6LOD - chains B and E of the 6 polymer chains in the assembly; structure by electron microscopy, 3.20 A resolution.

== Chain B ==
Name: Fe-S-cluster-containing hydrogenase components 1-like protein
Organism: Roseiflexus castenholzii (strain DSM 13941 / HLO8)
UniProtKB: A7NJ88 (A7NJ88_ROSCS); numbering as in UniProt (aligned over 78-1010)
Sequence (933 residues; each row starts with the number of its first residue):
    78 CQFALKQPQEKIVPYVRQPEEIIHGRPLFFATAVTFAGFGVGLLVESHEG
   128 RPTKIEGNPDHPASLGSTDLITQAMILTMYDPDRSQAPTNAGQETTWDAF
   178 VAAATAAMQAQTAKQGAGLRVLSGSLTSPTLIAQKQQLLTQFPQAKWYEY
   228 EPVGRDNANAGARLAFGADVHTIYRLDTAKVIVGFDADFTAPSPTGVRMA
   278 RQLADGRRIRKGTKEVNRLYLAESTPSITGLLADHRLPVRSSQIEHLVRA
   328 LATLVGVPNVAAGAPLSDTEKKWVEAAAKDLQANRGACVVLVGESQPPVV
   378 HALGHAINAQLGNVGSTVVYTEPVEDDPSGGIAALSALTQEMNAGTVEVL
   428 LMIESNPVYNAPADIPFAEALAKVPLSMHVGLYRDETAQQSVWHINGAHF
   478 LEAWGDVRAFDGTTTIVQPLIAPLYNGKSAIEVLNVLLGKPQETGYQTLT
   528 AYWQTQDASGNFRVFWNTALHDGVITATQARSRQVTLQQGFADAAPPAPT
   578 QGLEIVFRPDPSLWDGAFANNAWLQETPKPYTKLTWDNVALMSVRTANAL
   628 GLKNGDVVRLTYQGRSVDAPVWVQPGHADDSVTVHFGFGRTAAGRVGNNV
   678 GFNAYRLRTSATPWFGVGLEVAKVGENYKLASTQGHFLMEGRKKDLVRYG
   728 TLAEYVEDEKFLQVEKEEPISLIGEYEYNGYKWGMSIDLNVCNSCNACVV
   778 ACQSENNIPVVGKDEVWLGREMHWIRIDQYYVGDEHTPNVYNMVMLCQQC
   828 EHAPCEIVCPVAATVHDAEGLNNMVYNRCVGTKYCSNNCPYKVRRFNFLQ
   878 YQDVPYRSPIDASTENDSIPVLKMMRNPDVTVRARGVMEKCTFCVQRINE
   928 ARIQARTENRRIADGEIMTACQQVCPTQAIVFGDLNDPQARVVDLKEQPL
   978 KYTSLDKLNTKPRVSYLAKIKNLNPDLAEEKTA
Not modelled in the structure: 1007-1010
Ion coordination: 4Fe-4S cluster Fe site 1: Cys769, Cys772, Cys775, Cys952; 4Fe-4S cluster Fe site 2: Cys779, Cys918, Cys921, Cys948; 4Fe-4S cluster Fe site 3: Cys824, Cys827, Cys832, Cys866; 3Fe-4S cluster Fe: Cys836, Cys856, Cys862
Residues lining bound ligands:
  - EL6 ([(2S)-2-octadecanoyloxypropyl] octadecanoate): Cys78, Phe80, Arg912
  - 3Fe-4S cluster (F3S): Val835, Cys836, Pro837, Val838, Ala840, Thr841, Met851, Arg855, Cys856, Val857, Gly858, Thr859, Lys860, Tyr861, Cys862, Arg871, Phe873, Met915
  - heme c (HEC), molecule 1: Ala839, Val842, Val852, Asn854, Arg855
  - heme c (HEC), molecule 2: Asn926, Arg929, Ile930, Arg933
  - 4Fe-4S cluster (SF4), molecule 1: Met762, Cys775, Cys779, Asn783, Trp801, Ile802, Leu823, Cys918, Thr919, Phe920, Cys921, Thr946, Ala947, Cys948
  - 4Fe-4S cluster (SF4), molecule 2: Val768, Cys769, Asn770, Ser771, Cys772, Asn773, Ala774, Cys775, Ile804, Val821, Val951, Cys952, Pro953, Thr954, Ala956, Ile957
  - 4Fe-4S cluster (SF4), molecule 3: Cys824, Gln825, Gln826, Cys827, Ala830, Pro831, Cys832, Asn849, Cys866, Pro867, Tyr868, Val870, Arg871, Lys917

== Chain E ==
Name: Cytochrome c domain-containing protein
Organism: Roseiflexus castenholzii (strain DSM 13941 / HLO8)
UniProtKB: A7NJ91 (A7NJ91_ROSCS); numbering as in UniProt (aligned over 33-193)
Sequence (162 residues; row label = number of the first residue in the row):
    32 XCHLEMYDQAKYKPQQASEIFADGASARPLVEHTVARGRLRIDATSTGRV
    82 DGDPNGAYVTTIPIRITPELLERGAQRYRIYCAVCHGVNGNGRGQVGLLL
   132 NPRPPSFYDQRLLDMPDGEYYDVLVNGRRTMYPYGYRVQSISDRWAIVAH
   182 IRELQKNPPPQN
Not modelled in the structure: 190-193
Covalently attached groups: heme c (HEC) linked to Cys113, Cys116
Modified / non-standard residues: ACE (acetyl group) at position 32
Differences from the reference sequence: acetylation (32)
Ion coordination: heme c Fe: His117, Met162
Residues lining bound ligands:
  - heme c (HEC), molecule 1: Tyr112, His117, Leu131, Pro133, Arg134, Pro135, Pro136, Phe138, Arg142, Leu143, Met146, Tyr151, Val154, Leu155, Arg159, Arg160, Thr161, Met162, Tyr165, Ile178, Ile182
  - heme c (HEC), molecule 2: Val115, Val127, Leu130

== How chain B and chain E interact ==
Pairs across the interface (120):
  Gln79(B) with His34(E); Leu35(E); Glu36(E)
  Phe80(B) with Cys33(E); His34(E)
  Ala81(B) with ACE_32(E); Cys33(E), hydrogen bond (backbone-backbone); Leu35(E)
  Leu82(B) with ACE_32(E)
  Lys83(B) with Leu35(E)
  Gln84(B) with Leu35(E); Tyr38(E); Asp39(E)
  Pro85(B) with Leu35(E)
  Glu87(B) with Asp39(E)
  Lys88(B) with Gln47(E); Ala48(E), hydrogen bond (backbone-backbone)
  Ile89(B) with Gln46(E); Gln47(E)
  Val90(B) with Gln46(E), hydrogen bond (backbone-backbone); Gln47(E); Ala48(E), hydrophobic; Gly55(E); Ala56(E), hydrophobic
  Pro91(B) with Gln46(E)
  Tyr92(B) with Ala58(E); Arg59(E), hydrogen bond (side chain-backbone); Pro60(E)
  Gln95(B) with Tyr167(E), hydrogen bond (side chain-backbone); Gln170(E)
  Pro96(B) with Tyr167(E)
  Glu97(B) with Arg72(E), salt bridge; Gly166(E); Tyr167(E); Gln170(E); Arg175(E), salt bridge
  Glu98(B) with Leu61(E); Arg70(E); Arg72(E), salt bridge
  Ile99(B) with Arg59(E); Leu61(E), hydrophobic; Gln170(E), hydrogen bond (backbone-side chain)
  Ile100(B) with Gln170(E)
  His101(B) with Pro45(E), hydrogen bond (side chain-backbone); Gln46(E), hydrogen bond; Ala58(E)
  Gly102(B) with Pro45(E)
  Leu105(B) with Ala67(E), hydrophobic
  Phe106(B) with Ala67(E); Arg68(E), hydrogen bond (backbone-backbone)
  Phe107(B) with Leu61(E), hydrophobic; Thr65(E); Val66(E); Ala67(E)
  Ala108(B) with Arg68(E)
  Leu121(B) with Arg68(E)
  Glu126(B) with Pro45(E); Ala58(E); Arg59(E); Leu61(E)
  Gly127(B) with Arg59(E)
  Arg128(B) with Tyr43(E), hydrogen bond (side chain-backbone); Lys44(E)
  Asn135(B) with Arg68(E), hydrogen bond
  Asp137(B) with Arg68(E), salt bridge
  Trp481(B) with Val62(E); His64(E); Thr65(E)
  Gln495(B) with Thr65(E); Val66(E), hydrogen bond (side chain-backbone)
  Pro496(B) with Val62(E); Thr65(E)
  Ile498(B) with Val62(E)
  Leu501(B) with Phe52(E), hydrophobic
  Tyr523(B) with His64(E)
  Arg540(B) with Ile73(E); Asp82(E), hydrogen bond (side chain-backbone); Gly83(E), hydrogen bond (side chain-backbone); Asp84(E), salt bridge; Pro85(E)
  Asn544(B) with Val66(E); Leu71(E)
  Thr545(B) with Leu71(E)
  Leu547(B) with His64(E); Val66(E)
  His548(B) with Val66(E); Ala67(E); Arg68(E), hydrogen bond (side chain-backbone); Leu71(E)
  Asp549(B) with Arg68(E), hydrogen bond (backbone-side chain)
  Tyr853(B) with Met37(E)
  Asn854(B) with Met37(E)
  Gln879(B) with Ala41(E)
  Ser895(B) with Ala41(E)
  Pro897(B) with Tyr43(E); Glu50(E); Ile51(E)
  Lys900(B) with Ala41(E); Lys42(E); Tyr43(E); Glu50(E), salt bridge
  Met901(B) with Tyr43(E), hydrophobic; Ile51(E), hydrophobic; Phe52(E), hydrophobic
  Arg903(B) with Ala41(E), hydrogen bond (side chain-backbone); Lys42(E)
  Asn904(B) with Lys42(E)
  Pro905(B) with Lys42(E); Tyr43(E); Lys44(E), hydrogen bond (backbone-side chain)
  Val907(B) with Lys42(E)
  Thr908(B) with Met37(E); Gln40(E)
  Val909(B) with Met37(E); Gln40(E), hydrogen bond (backbone-side chain); Ala41(E), hydrophobic; Lys42(E)
  Ala911(B) with Glu36(E); Met37(E), hydrophobic
  Val914(B) with Met37(E), hydrophobic
Also at the interface, not in a pair above, chain B (68 interface residues in all): Cys78, Ser124, Pro136, Leu497, Ala499, Asn538, Val541, Asn784, Val898, Arg910
Also at the interface, not in a pair above, chain E (46 interface residues in all): Ser57, Gly69

== Summary ==
68 residues of chain B face 46 of chain E across their interface; the contacts include 19 hydrogen bonds and 6
salt bridges. Polar contacts include Glu97(B)-Arg72(E), Glu97(B)-Arg175(E) and Glu98(B)-Arg72(E). Chain B
binds heme c, compound EL6, 3 copies of 4Fe-4S cluster and 3Fe-4S cluster.
Chain B is Fe-S-cluster-containing hydrogenase components 1-like protein and chain E is Cytochrome c
domain-containing protein, both from Roseiflexus castenholzii (strain DSM 13941 / HLO8); the structure,
Cryo-EM structure of the air-oxidized photosynthetic alternative complex III from Roseiflexus castenholzii,
was determined by electron microscopy together with 6LOE from the same study.
